5GX3 - chain A; structure by X-ray diffraction, 1.60 A resolution.

[Chain A]
Protein: Luciferin regenerating enzyme
Organism: Photinus pyralis
UniProt: Q95YI4 (Q95YI4_PHOPY); numbering as in UniProt (aligned over 1-308)
Amino-acid sequence (311 residues; each row starts with the number of its first residue; numbers below 1 keep their minus sign (Gly-2 is residue -2)):
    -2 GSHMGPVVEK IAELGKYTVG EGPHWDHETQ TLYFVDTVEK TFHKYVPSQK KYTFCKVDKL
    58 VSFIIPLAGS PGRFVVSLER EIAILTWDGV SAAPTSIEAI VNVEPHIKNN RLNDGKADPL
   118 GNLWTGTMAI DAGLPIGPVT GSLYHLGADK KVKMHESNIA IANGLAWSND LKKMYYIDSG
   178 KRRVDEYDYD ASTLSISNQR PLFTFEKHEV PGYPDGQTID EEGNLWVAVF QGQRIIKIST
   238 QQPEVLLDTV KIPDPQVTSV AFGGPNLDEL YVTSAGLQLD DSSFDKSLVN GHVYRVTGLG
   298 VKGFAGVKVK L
Not modelled in the structure: -2 to 1
Sequence notes: expression tag (-2 to 0)
Metal / ion sites: Mg2+: Glu18, Asn160, Asp212; Hg2+ near Cys52 (its only coordinating residue here)

[In short]
Glu18, Asn160 and Asp212 coordinate Mg2+.
Chain A is Luciferin regenerating enzyme (Photinus pyralis); the structure, Luciferin-regenerating enzyme
collected with serial synchrotron rotational crystallography with accumulated dose of 6.9 MGy (6th
measurement), was determined by X-ray diffraction (same publication as 5GX1, 5GX2, 5GX4 and 5GX5).
